Entry 1RPE (X-ray diffraction, 2.50 A resolution); this record covers chains B and R of the 4 polymer chains in the assembly.

# Chain B
Molecule: 20-nt DNA strand
Sequence (20 nucleotides; numbered 1 to 20; the number before each row is that of its first residue):
     1 TATACAATGTATCTTGTTTG

# Chain R
Protein: Protein (434 repressor)
From: Phage 434
UniProt: P16117 (RPC1_BP434); residue numbers follow UniProt; this construct covers 1-69
Chain sequence (69 residues; numbered 1 to 69; the number before each row is that of its first residue):
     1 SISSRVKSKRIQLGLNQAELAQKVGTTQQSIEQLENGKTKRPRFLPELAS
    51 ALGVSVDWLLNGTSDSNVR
Disordered / not traced: 64-69

# Chain B / chain R interface
Pairs across the interface (14):
  DA2(B) - Asn16(R)  phosphate contact
  DT3(B) - Arg10(R)  salt bridge to the phosphate
  DT3(B) - Asn16(R)  phosphate contact
  DT3(B) - Gln17(R)  hydrogen bond to the phosphate
  DT3(B) - Gln28(R)  base contact
  DA4(B) - Gln17(R)  hydrogen bond to the phosphate
  DA4(B) - Gln28(R)  hydrogen bond to the base
  DA4(B) - Gln29(R)  base contact
  DA4(B) - Glu32(R)  base contact
  DA4(B) - Asn36(R)  hydrogen bond to the phosphate
  DC5(B) - Gln29(R)  base contact
  DC5(B) - Glu32(R)  base contact
  DC5(B) - Lys38(R)  salt bridge to the phosphate
  DA11(B) - Arg43(R)  sugar contact
Other interface residues (no listed pair), chain B (7 interface residues in all): DA7, DT12
Other interface residues (no listed pair), chain R (11 interface residues in all): Ala18, Gln33

# Summary
Chain B and chain R form an interface of 7 and 11 residues respectively, with 4 hydrogen bonds and 2 salt
bridges. Polar pairs include DA4(B)-Gln28(R), DT3(B)-Gln17(R) and DA4(B)-Gln17(R).
Chain B is a 20-nt DNA strand and chain R is Protein (434 repressor) (Phage 434); the structure, The phage 434
OR2/R1-69 complex at 2.5 angstroms resolution, was determined by X-ray diffraction.
